PDB entry 7F5A | electron microscopy, 6.40 A resolution (low resolution: residue-level contacts below are approximate; hydrogen-bond / salt-bridge calls are withheld) | chains D and E of the 6 polymer chains in the assembly

Chain D:
Molecule: Glutamate receptor ionotropic, kainate 2
From: Rattus norvegicus
UniProtKB: P42260 (GRIK2_RAT); residues 1-908 here = UniProt positions 1-908
Amino-acid sequence (908 residues; row label = number of the first residue in the row):
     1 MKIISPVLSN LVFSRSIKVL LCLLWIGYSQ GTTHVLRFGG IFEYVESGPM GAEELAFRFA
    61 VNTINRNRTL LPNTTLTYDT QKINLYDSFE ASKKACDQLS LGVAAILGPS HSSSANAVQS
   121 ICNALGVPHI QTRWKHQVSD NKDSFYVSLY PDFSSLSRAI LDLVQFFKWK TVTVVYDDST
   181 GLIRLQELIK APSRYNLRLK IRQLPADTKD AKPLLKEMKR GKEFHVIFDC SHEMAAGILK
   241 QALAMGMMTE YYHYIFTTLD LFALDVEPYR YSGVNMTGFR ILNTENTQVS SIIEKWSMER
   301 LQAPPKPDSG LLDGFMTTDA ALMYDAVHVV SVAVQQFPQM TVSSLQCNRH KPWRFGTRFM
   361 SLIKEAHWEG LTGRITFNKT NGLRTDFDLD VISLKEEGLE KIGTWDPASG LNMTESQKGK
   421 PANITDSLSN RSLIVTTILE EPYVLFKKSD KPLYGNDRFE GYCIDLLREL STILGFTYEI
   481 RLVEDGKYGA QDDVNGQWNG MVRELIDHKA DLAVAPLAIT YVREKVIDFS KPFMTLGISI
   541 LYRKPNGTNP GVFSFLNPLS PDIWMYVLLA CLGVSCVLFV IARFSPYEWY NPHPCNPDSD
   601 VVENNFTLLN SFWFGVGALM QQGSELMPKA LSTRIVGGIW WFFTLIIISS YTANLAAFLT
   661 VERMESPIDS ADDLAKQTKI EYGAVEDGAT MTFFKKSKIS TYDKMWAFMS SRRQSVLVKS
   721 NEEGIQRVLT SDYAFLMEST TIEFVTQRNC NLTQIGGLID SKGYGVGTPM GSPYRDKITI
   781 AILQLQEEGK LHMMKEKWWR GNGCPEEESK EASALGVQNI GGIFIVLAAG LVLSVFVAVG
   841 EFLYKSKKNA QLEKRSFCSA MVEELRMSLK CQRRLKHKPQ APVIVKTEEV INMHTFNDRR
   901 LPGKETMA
Unresolved in the structure: 1-32, 851-908
Construct notes: engineered mutation L107 (Phe in P42260); variant V567 (Ile in P42260), C571 (Tyr in P42260)
UniProt features mapped onto this chain:
  - binding site (L-glutamate): P516, A518, R523, A689, T690, E738
  - modified residue (Phosphoserine): S846, S868
  - glycosylation (N-linked (GlcNAc...) asparagine): N67, N73, N275, N378, N412, N423, N430, N546, N751
  - cross-link: K886 (Glycyl lysine isopeptide (Lys-Gly) (interchain with G-Cter in SUMO1))
  - natural variant: C571 (Y571C: In RNA edited version; this construct carries the variant), Q621 (Q621R: In RNA edited version)
  - mutagenesis: N751 (N751Q: Loss of glycosylation), V883 (V883A: Abolishes interaction with KLHL17. Abolishes actinfilin-mediated degradation), I884 (I884A: Abolishes interaction with KLHL17. Abolishes actinfilin-mediated degradation), K886 (K886R: Abolishes sumoylation. Loss of kainate-mediated endocytosis)
Cystine bridges: C96-C347
Covalent attachments: glycan linked to N378
Ligand contacts:
  - N-acetylglucosamine (NAG; 2-acetamido-2-deoxy-beta-D-glucopyranose), molecule 1: H253, N275, L394, K395, E396
  - N-acetylglucosamine (NAG), molecule 2: L729, N749, C750, N751
From the paper describing this entry:
  - specificity-determining residues: R220 (by similarity / conservation)

Chain E:
Molecule: Neuropilin and tolloid-like protein 2
From: Rattus norvegicus
UniProtKB: C6K2K4 (NETO2_RAT); residues 1-525 here = UniProt positions 1-525
Amino-acid sequence (525 residues; row label = number of the first residue in the row):
     1 MALEQLCAVL KVLLITVLVV EGIAVAQKTQ DGQNIGIKHV PATQCGIWVR TSNGGHFASP
    61 NYPDSYPPNK ECIYILEAAP RQRIELTFDE RYYIEPSFEC RFDHLEVRDG PFGFSPLIDR
   121 YCGMKSPALI RSTGRFMWIK FSSDEELEGL GFRAKYSFIP DPDFTYLGGI LNPIPDCQFE
   181 LSGADGIVRS SQVEQEEKTK PGQAVDCIWT IKATPKAKIY LRFLDYQMEH SNECKRNFVA
   241 VYDGSSAIEN LKAKFCSTVA NDVMLKTGVG VIRMWADEGS RLSRFRMLFT SFVEPPCTSS
   301 TFFCHSNMCI NNSLVCNGVQ NCAYPWDENH CKEKKKAGLF EQITKTHGTI IGVTSGIVLV
   361 LLIISILVQV KQPRKKVMAC KTAFNKTGFQ EVFDPPHYEL FSLREKEISA DLADLSEELD
   421 NYQKLRRSST ASRCIHDHHC GSQASSVKQS RTNLSSMELP FRNDFAQPQP MKTFNSTFKK
   481 SSYTFKQTHD CPEQALEDRV MEEIPCEIYV RGRDDSAQAS ISIDF
Unresolved in the structure: 1-44, 160-176, 333-338, 377-525
Cystine bridges: C45-C72, C177-C207, C234-C256, C297-C309, C304-C322, C316-C331

Chain D / chain E interface:
Contacting residue pairs - 7 pairs, chain D then chain E:
  S449(D) with S257(E); V259(E)
  D450(D) with F255(E); S257(E); V259(E); N261(E)
  K451(D) with S257(E)
Interface residues without a listed pair, chain D (8 interface residues in all): K447, K448, P452, L453, R458
Interface residues without a listed pair, chain E (6 interface residues in all): N232, T258
The authors on this interface:
  - interface residues, chain D: K448(D)

Overview:
Chain D and chain E form an interface of 8 and 6 residues respectively. Chain D binds N-acetylglucosamine.
Curated annotation (UniProt) lists 6 L-glutamate-binding residues and 4 mutagenesis sites on chain D. From the
paper: the interface residue K448(D); the specificity determinant R220(D).
Chain D is Glutamate receptor ionotropic, kainate 2 and chain E is Neuropilin and tolloid-like protein 2, both
from Rattus norvegicus; the structure, DNQX-bound GluK2-2xNeto2 complex, was determined by electron microscopy
(same publication as 7F56, 7F57, 7F59 and 7F5B).
